PDB entry 4U7U | X-ray diffraction, 3.00 A resolution | chains A and J of the 24 polymer chains in the assembly

== Chain A ==
Name: CRISPR system Cascade subunit CasA
From: Escherichia coli K12
UniProtKB: Q46901 (CSE1_ECOLI); residues 1-502 here = UniProt positions 1-502
Amino-acid sequence (502 residues; row label = number of the first residue in the row):
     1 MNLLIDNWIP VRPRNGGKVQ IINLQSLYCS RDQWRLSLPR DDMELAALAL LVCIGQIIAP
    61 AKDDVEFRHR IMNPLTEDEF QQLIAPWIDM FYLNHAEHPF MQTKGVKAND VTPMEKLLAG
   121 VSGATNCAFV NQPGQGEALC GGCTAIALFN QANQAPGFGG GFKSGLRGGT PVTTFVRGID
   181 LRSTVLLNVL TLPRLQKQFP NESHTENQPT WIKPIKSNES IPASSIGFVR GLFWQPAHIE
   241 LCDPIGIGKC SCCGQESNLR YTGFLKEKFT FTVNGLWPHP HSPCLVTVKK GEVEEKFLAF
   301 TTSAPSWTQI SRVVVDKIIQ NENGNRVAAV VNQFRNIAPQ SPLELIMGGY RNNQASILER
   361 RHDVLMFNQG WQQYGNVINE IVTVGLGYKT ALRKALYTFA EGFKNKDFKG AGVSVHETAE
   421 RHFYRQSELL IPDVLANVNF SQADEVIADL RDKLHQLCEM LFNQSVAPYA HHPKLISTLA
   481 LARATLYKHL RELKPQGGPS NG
Not modelled in the structure: 201-202, 290-292, 319-322, 404-409, 496-502
Curated features (UniProtKB/Swiss-Prot):
  - mutagenesis: Phe129 (F129A: 80% increase in phage sensitivity; 500-fold decrease in affinity for target dsDNA), Val130 (V130A: 20% increase in phage sensitivity; no change in binding of target dsDNA), Asn131 (N131A: 45% increase in phage sensitivity; 60-fold decrease in affinity for target dsDNA)
Reported in the primary citation:
  - binding site for crRNA: Phe129

== Chain J ==
Name: CRISPR system Cascade subunit CasC
From: Escherichia coli K12
UniProtKB: Q46899 (CASC_ECOLI); residue numbers follow UniProt; this construct covers 1-363
Amino-acid sequence (363 residues; numbered 1 to 363; the number before each row is that of its first residue):
     1 MSNFINIHVL ISHSPSCLNR DDMNMQKDAI FGGKRRVRIS SQSLKRAMRK SGYYAQNIGE
    61 SSLRTIHLAQ LRDVLRQKLG ERFDQKIIDK TLALLSGKSV DEAEKISADA VTPWVVGEIA
   121 WFCEQVAKAE ADNLDDKKLL KVLKEDIAAI RVNLQQGVDI ALSGRMATSG MMTELGKVDG
   181 AMSIAHAITT HQVDSDIDWF TAVDDLQEQG SAHLGTQEFS SGVFYRYANI NLAQLQENLG
   241 GASREQALEI ATHVVHMLAT EVPGAKQRTY AAFNPADMVM VNFSDMPLSM ANAFEKAVKA
   301 KDGFLQPSIQ AFNQYWDRVA NGYGLNGAAA QFSLSDVDPI TAQVKQMPTL EQLKSWVRNN
   361 GEA
Not modelled in the structure: 98-106, 210-211, 363
Reported in the primary citation:
  - binding site for crRNA: Lys177, Asp179, Phe200, Val203
  - binding site for crRNA: Asp179
  - self-association interface (contacts with another copy of this molecule): Asp205

== How chain A and chain J interact ==
Residue-residue contacts (25; chain A residue first):
  Phe129(A) with Ala167(J), hydrophobic
  Gln132(A) with Glu174(J), hydrogen bond; Lys177(J), hydrogen bond
  Gly410(A) with Trp199(J)
  Ala411(A) with Ile197(J)
  Gly412(A) with Thr216(J), hydrogen bond (backbone-side chain)
  Val413(A) with Met25(J), hydrophobic; Ile197(J), hydrophobic
  Ser414(A) with Met23(J); Met25(J)
  Glu417(A) with Met23(J)
  Gln464(A) with Ile30(J)
  Pro468(A) with Arg35(J); Val193(J); Asp194(J); Ser195(J), hydrogen bond (backbone-backbone)
  Tyr469(A) with Met25(J); Ser195(J); Ile197(J), hydrophobic; Glu218(J), hydrogen bond
  His471(A) with Asp194(J); Ser195(J), hydrogen bond (side chain-backbone); Asp196(J)
  Lys474(A) with Trp199(J)
  Leu475(A) with Ile197(J), hydrophobic
Interface residues without a listed pair, chain A (15 interface residues in all): His422

== In short ==
Chain A and chain J each contribute 15 residues to their interface, with 6 hydrogen bonds. Polar pairs include
Gln132(A)-Glu174(J), Gln132(A)-Lys177(J) and Gly412(A)-Thr216(J). Curated annotation (UniProt) lists 3
mutagenesis sites on chain A. The paper reports a binding site for crRNA at Phe129(A) and Lys177(J) among
others; a self-association interface involving Asp205(J).
Chain A is CRISPR system Cascade subunit CasA and chain J is CRISPR system Cascade subunit CasC, both from
Escherichia coli K12; the structure, Crystal structure of RNA-guided immune Cascade complex from E.coli, was
determined by X-ray diffraction.
